Entry 1GMX (X-ray diffraction, 1.10 A resolution); this record covers chain A.

Chain A:
Molecule: Thiosulfate sulfurtransferase glpe
Source organism: Escherichia coli
Notes: EC 2.8.1.1
UniProt: P0A6V5 (GLPE_ECOLI); residues 1-108 here = UniProt positions 1-108
Amino-acid sequence (108 residues; row label = number of the first residue in the row):
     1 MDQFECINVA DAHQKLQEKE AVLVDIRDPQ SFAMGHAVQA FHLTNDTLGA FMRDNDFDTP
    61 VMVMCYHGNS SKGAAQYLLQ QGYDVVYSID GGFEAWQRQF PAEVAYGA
Modified residues: Cys65 (s-mercaptocysteine; CSS)
UniProt features mapped onto this chain:
  - active site: Cys65 (Cysteine persulfide intermediate)
From the paper describing this entry:
  - catalytic residues: Cys65
  - conformationally variable residues (side-chain flip): Cys65
  - contacts within the chain: Asp25-Arg27 (salt bridge)

Overview:
UniProt lists active-site residue Cys65. The paper reports the catalytic residue Cys65; conformational
variability at Cys65.
Chain A is Thiosulfate sulfurtransferase glpe (Escherichia coli); the structure, Escherichia coli GlpE
sulfurtransferase, was determined by X-ray diffraction, deposited together with 1GN0.
